PDB entry 7SN9 | electron microscopy, 3.50 A resolution | chains C and F of the 42 polymer chains in the assembly

Chain C (and F):
Molecule: Flagellin A
From: Sinorhizobium meliloti
Notes: chain F of this document is another copy of the same molecule, construct and numbering; everything in this record applies to it too
Reference sequence: P13118 (FLAA_RHIML); residue numbers follow UniProt; this construct covers 1-395
Sequence (395 residues; each row starts with the number of its first residue):
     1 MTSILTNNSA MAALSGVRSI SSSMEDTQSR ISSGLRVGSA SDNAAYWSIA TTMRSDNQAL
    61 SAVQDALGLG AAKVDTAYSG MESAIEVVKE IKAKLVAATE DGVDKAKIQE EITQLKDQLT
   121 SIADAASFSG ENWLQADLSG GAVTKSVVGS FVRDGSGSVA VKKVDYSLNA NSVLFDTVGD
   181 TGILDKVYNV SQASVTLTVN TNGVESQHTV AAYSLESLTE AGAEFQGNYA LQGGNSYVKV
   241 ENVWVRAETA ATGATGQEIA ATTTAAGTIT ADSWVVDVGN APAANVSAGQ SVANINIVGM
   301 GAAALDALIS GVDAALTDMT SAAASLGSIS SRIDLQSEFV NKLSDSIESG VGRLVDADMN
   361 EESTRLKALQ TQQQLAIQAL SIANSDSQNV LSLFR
Disordered / not traced: 1
Sequence notes: conflict Gly16 (Thr in P13118), Val17 (Leu in P13118)

How chain C and chain F interact:
Pairs across the interface - 14 pairs, chain C then chain F:
  Asn360(C) with Leu14(F); Val17(F); Leu380(F)
  Thr364(C) with Asn384(F), hydrogen bond
  Thr371(C) with Ile4(F); Ser387(F); Leu391(F)
  Gln372(C) with Leu5(F)
  Gln374(C) with Leu391(F)
  Leu375(C) with Leu391(F), hydrophobic; Phe394(F), hydrophobic
  Gln378(C) with Phe394(F), hydrogen bond (side chain-backbone); Arg395(F), hydrogen bond (side chain-backbone)
  Ile382(C) with Arg395(F)
Also at the interface, not in a pair above, chain C (11 interface residues in all): Glu361, Ser363, Lys367
Also at the interface, not in a pair above, chain F (13 interface residues in all): Ala10, Gln388, Val390

Summary:
11 residues of chain C face 13 of chain F across their interface, with 3 hydrogen bonds. Among the polar pairs
are Thr364(C)-Asn384(F), Gln378(C)-Phe394(F) and Gln378(C)-Arg395(F).
Chain C and chain F are both Flagellin A (Sinorhizobium meliloti); the structure, Cryo-EM structure of the
Sinorhizobium meliloti flagellar filament, was determined by electron microscopy (same publication as 7SN4,
7SN7, 7SQD and 7SQJ).
